PDB entry 8G3B | electron microscopy, 3.50 A resolution | chains A and D of the 5 polymer chains in the assembly

== Chain A ==
Protein: Bacitracin export permease protein BceB
Organism: Bacillus subtilis subsp. subtilis str. 168
UniProtKB: O34741 (BCEB_BACSU); numbering as in UniProt (aligned over 1-646)
Chain sequence (646 residues; each row starts with the number of its first residue):
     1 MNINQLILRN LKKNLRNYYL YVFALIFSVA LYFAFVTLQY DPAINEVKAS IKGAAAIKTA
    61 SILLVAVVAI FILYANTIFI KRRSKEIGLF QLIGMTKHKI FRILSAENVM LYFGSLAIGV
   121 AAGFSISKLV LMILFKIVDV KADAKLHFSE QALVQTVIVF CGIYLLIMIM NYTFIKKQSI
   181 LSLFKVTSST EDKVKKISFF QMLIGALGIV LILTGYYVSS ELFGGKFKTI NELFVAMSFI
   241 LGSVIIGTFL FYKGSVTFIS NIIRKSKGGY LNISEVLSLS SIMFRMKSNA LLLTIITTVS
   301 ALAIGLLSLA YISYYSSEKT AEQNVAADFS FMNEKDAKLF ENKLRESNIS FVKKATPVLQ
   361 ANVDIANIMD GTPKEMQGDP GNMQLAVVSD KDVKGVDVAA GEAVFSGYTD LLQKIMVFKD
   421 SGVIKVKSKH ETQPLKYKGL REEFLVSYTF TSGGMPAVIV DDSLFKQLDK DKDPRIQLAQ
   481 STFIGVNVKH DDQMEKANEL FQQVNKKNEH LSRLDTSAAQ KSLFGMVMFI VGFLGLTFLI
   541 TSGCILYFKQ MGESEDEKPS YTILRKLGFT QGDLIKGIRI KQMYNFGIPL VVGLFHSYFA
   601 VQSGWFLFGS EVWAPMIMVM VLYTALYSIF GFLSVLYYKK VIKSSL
Unresolved in the structure: 184-194
Ligand contacts: 6OU ([(2R)-1-[2-azanylethoxy(oxidanyl)phosphoryl]oxy-3-hexadecanoyloxy-propan-2-yl] (Z)-octadec-9-enoate): Lys12, Leu15, Arg16, Tyr19, Val22, Phe23, Ile26, Phe27, Ile540, Ile629, Phe630

== Chain D ==
Protein: Sensor protein BceS
Organism: Bacillus subtilis subsp. subtilis str. 168
Notes: EC 2.7.13.3
UniProtKB: O35044 (BCES_BACSU); residue numbers follow UniProt; this construct covers 1-334
Chain sequence (334 residues; numbered 1 to 334; the number before each row is that of its first residue):
     1 MIKAFLIERR SWIAAFLFQQ ALMLFIAFVD PSISFGNVLY MVYLCILFFI IFLWFRYRKE
    61 TAFYKSLKTW ENNLDVTAIN EPETPFEAMV ERSIAGQTEH LKQTAARHRL ALENEKDELM
   121 AWIHEVKTPL TAMHLIIDRM EEKALKSQLS YEWLRIHLLL DQQLHQKRIS FIENDLSVEF
   181 IQLQPLIFKE IKDLQSWCIQ KGIGFDIQLE AKEVLSDAKW LAFIIRQLLT NAVKYSEASE
   241 IEIKSFQKGE QTQLQVKDCG RGIDPKDVPR IFDKGFTSTT DHHDQASTGM GLYLAKKAAA
   301 PLLIHIDVES EFGAGTVFTL TFPIRNQFEH VISV
Curated features (UniProtKB/Swiss-Prot):
  - modified residue: His124 (Phosphohistidine)
From the paper describing this entry:
  - mutagenesis - E115K, E115K/K116E: decreased catalytic activity
  - mutagenesis - E115K/H124Q: unchanged catalytic activity
  - post-translational modification sites: His124 (proposed by the authors, not directly observed)

== Chain A / chain D interface ==
Contacting residue pairs (4):
  Met132(A) - Val29(D)
  Met132(A) - Asp30(D)
  Ile133(A) - Val29(D)  hydrophobic
  Lys136(A) - Phe28(D)
Other interface residues (no listed pair), chain A (4 interface residues in all): Leu129
Other interface residues (no listed pair), chain D (4 interface residues in all): Phe25

== Overview ==
Chain A and chain D each contribute 4 residues to their interface. Bound to chain A: compound 6OU. From the
paper: E115K and E115K/K116E of chain D reduce catalytic activity; a modification site at His124(D).
Chain A is Bacitracin export permease protein BceB and chain D is Sensor protein BceS, both from Bacillus
subtilis subsp. subtilis str. 168; the structure, BceAB-S nucleotide free TM state 2, was determined by
electron microscopy together with 8G3A, 8G3F, 8G3L, 8G4C and 8G4D from the same study.
